Entry 1RM4 (X-ray diffraction, 2.00 A resolution); this record covers chains A and B.

Chain A (and B):
Molecule: Glyceraldehyde 3-phosphate dehydrogenase A
Source organism: Spinacia oleracea
Notes: EC 1.2.1.13; chain B of this document is another copy of the same molecule, construct and numbering; everything in this record applies to it too
Reference sequence: P19866 (G3PA_SPIOL); the construct lacks a stretch of the UniProt sequence and is renumbered around it, so the offset changes along the chain: 0-18 = UniProt 66-84; 19-34 = UniProt 87-102; 36-60 = UniProt 103-127; 61-122 = UniProt 129-190; 2 more segments
Sequence (337 residues; numbered 0 to 334 plus 4 insertion-coded residues; 2 numbers in that range are skipped by the numbering (no residue carries them; nothing is unmodelled there); the number before each row is that of its first residue; a row labelled like 18A-18B holds insertion residues (18A, then the next letters in order); numbering starts at 0):
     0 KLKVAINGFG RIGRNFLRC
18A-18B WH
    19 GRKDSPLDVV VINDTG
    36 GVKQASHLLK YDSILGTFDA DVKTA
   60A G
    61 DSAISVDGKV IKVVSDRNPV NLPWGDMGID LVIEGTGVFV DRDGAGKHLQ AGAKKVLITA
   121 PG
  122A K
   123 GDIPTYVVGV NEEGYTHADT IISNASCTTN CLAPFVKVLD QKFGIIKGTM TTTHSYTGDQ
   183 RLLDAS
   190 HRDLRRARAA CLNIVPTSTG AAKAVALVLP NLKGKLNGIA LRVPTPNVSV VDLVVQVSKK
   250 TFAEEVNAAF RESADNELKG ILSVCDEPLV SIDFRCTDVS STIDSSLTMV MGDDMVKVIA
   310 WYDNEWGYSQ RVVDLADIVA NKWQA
Disordered / not traced: 334
Residues lining bound ligands: NADPH (NDP; NADPH dihydro-nicotinamide-adenine-dinucleotide phosphate): Asn-6, Gly-7, Phe-8, Gly-9, Arg-10, Ile-11, Asn-31, Thr-33, Asp-76, Arg-77, Gly-95, Thr-96, Gly-97, Val-98, Phe-99, Val-100, Thr-119, Ala-120, Cys-149, Thr-179, Asn-313, Glu-314, Tyr-317
UniProt features mapped onto this chain:
  - active site: Cys-149 (Nucleophile)
  - binding site (NADP(+)): Arg-10, Ile-11, Asp-32, Arg-77, Asn-313
  - binding site (D-glyceraldehyde 3-phosphate): Ser-148 to Thr-150, Thr-179, Arg-195, Thr-208, Gly-209, Arg-231
  - site: His-176 (Activates thiol group during catalysis)

How chain A and chain B interact:
Pairs across the interface - 52 pairs, chain A then chain B:
  Arg-10(A) / Asp-186(B)
  Arg-13(A) / Asp-186(B)  hydrogen bond (side chain-backbone)
  Gln-39(A) / Ser-188(B)
  Gln-39(A) / His-190(B)  hydrogen bond (side chain-backbone)
  Gln-39(A) / Leu-193(B)
  His-42(A) / Leu-193(B)
  Leu-43(A) / Ala-187(B)
  Leu-43(A) / Arg-197(B)
  Tyr-46(A) / Asp-186(B)
  Tyr-46(A) / Arg-197(B)
  Asp-47(A) / Asp-186(B)
  Asp-47(A) / Arg-197(B)
  Ser-48(A) / Asp-186(B)  hydrogen bond
  Ser-48(A) / Arg-197(B)  hydrogen bond
  Ser-48(A) / Ala-198(B)
  Ser-48(A) / Asn-202(B)  hydrogen bond
  Tyr-178(A) / Leu-184(B)  hydrophobic
  Tyr-178(A) / Leu-185(B)  hydrophobic
  Tyr-178(A) / Leu-201(B)
  Thr-179(A) / Leu-184(B)
  Thr-179(A) / Leu-185(B)
  Gly-180(A) / Leu-185(B)
  Leu-184(A) / Tyr-178(B)  hydrophobic
  Leu-184(A) / Thr-179(B)
  Leu-184(A) / Gln-182(B)
  Leu-184(A) / Leu-184(B)  hydrophobic
  Leu-184(A) / Ala-199(B)  hydrophobic
  Leu-184(A) / Cys-200(B)  hydrophobic
  Leu-185(A) / Tyr-178(B)  hydrophobic
  Leu-185(A) / Pro-235(B)  hydrophobic
  Asp-186(A) / Arg-10(B)
  Asp-186(A) / Arg-13(B)  hydrogen bond (backbone-side chain)
  Asp-186(A) / Tyr-46(B)
  Asp-186(A) / Asp-47(B)
  Asp-186(A) / Ser-48(B)  hydrogen bond
  Ala-187(A) / Leu-43(B)
  Ser-188(A) / Gln-39(B)
  His-190(A) / Gln-39(B)  hydrogen bond (backbone-side chain)
  Leu-193(A) / His-42(B)
  Arg-197(A) / Leu-43(B)
  Arg-197(A) / Tyr-46(B)
  Arg-197(A) / Asp-47(B)
  Arg-197(A) / Ser-48(B)  hydrogen bond
  Ala-198(A) / Ser-48(B)
  Ala-199(A) / Leu-184(B)  hydrophobic
  Cys-200(A) / Leu-184(B)  hydrophobic
  Cys-200(A) / Cys-200(B)  disulfide
  Leu-201(A) / Ile-49(B)  hydrophobic
  Leu-201(A) / Tyr-178(B)
  Leu-201(A) / Pro-235(B)  hydrophobic
  Asn-202(A) / Ser-48(B)  hydrogen bond
  Pro-235(A) / Leu-201(B)  hydrophobic
Interface residues without a listed pair, chain A (30 interface residues in all): Ile-49, Gln-182, Arg-191, Ala-196, Glu-314
Interface residues without a listed pair, chain B (30 interface residues in all): Gly-180, Arg-183, Ala-196, Glu-314
Disulfides between the chains: Cys-200(A)/Cys-200(B)

In short:
Chain A and chain B each contribute 30 residues to their interface, with 1 disulfide bond and 10 hydrogen
bonds. Among the polar pairs are Arg-13(A)/Asp-186(B), Gln-39(A)/His-190(B) and Ser-48(A)/Asp-186(B). Bound to
chain A: NADPH.
Chain A and chain B are both Glyceraldehyde 3-phosphate dehydrogenase A (Spinacia oleracea); the structure,
Crystal structure of recombinant photosynthetic glyceraldehyde-3-phosphate dehydrogenase A4 isoform, complexed
with NADP, was determined by X-ray diffraction together with 1RM3 and 1RM5 from the same study.
